PDB entry 8HC8 | electron microscopy, 3.95 A resolution | chains H and L of the 3 polymer chains in the assembly

== Chain H ==
Name: Heavy chain of YB13-292 Fab
Organism: Homo sapiens
Notes: antibody fragment or engineered binder
Chain sequence (238 residues; row label = number of the first residue in the row):
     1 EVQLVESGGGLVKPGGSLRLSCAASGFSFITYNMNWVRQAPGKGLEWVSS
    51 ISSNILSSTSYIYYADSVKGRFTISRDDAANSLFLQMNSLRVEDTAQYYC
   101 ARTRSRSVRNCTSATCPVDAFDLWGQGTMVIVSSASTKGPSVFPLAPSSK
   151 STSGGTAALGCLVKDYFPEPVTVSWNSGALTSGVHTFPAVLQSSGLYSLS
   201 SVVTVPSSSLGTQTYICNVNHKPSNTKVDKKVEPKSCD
Unresolved in the structure: 1, 235-238
Disulfides: Cys22-Cys100, Cys111-Cys116, Cys161-Cys217

== Chain L ==
Name: Light chain of YB13-292 Fab
Organism: Homo sapiens
Notes: antibody fragment or engineered binder
Chain sequence (219 residues; row label = number of the first residue in the row):
     1 DIVLTQSPLSLPVTPGEPASISCRSSQSLLRSNGYNYLDWYLQKPGQSPH
    51 LLIYLGSNRASGVPDRFSGSGSGTDFTLKISRVEAEDVGVYYCMQALQTP
   101 YTFGQGTNLEIKRTVAAPSVFIFPPSDEQLKSGTASVVCLLNNFYPREAK
   151 VQWKVDNALQSGNSQESVTEQDSKDSTYSLSSTLTLSKADYEKHKVYACE
   201 VTHQGLSSPVTKSFNRGEC
Unresolved in the structure: 79-88
Disulfides: Cys23-Cys93, Cys139-Cys199

== Chain H / chain L interface ==
Pairs across the interface (59; chain H residue first):
  Gln39(H) with Gln43(L)
  Gly44(H) with Tyr92(L)
  Leu45(H) with Tyr92(L), hydrophobic; Phe103(L)
  Glu46(H) with Phe103(L)
  Trp47(H) with Thr99(L); Tyr101(L); Phe103(L)
  Arg104(H) with Leu51(L); Tyr54(L), hydrogen bond
  Asn110(H) with Arg31(L)
  Ala114(H) with Thr99(L)
  Thr115(H) with Leu97(L)
  Cys116(H) with Tyr101(L)
  Pro117(H) with Ala96(L)
  Val118(H) with Ala96(L); Tyr101(L)
  Asp119(H) with Asp39(L); Leu55(L)
  Ala120(H) with Asp39(L); Leu51(L), hydrophobic; Tyr54(L), hydrophobic
  Phe121(H) with Tyr41(L), hydrogen bond (backbone-side chain); Leu51(L); Met94(L), hydrophobic
  Asp122(H) with Leu51(L)
  Trp124(H) with Ser48(L), hydrogen bond (backbone-side chain); Pro49(L)
  Gly125(H) with Ser48(L)
  Phe143(H) with Ser126(L); Glu128(L); Gln129(L)
  Pro144(H) with Ser126(L)
  Leu145(H) with Phe123(L), hydrophobic
  Ala146(H) with Phe123(L); Pro124(L), hydrophobic; Cys219(L)
  Ser148(H) with Phe121(L); Ile122(L)
  Lys150(H) with Phe121(L); Lys212(L)
  Ser151(H) with Ser119(L); Val120(L); Phe121(L)
  Thr152(H) with Ser119(L)
  Thr156(H) with Phe121(L)
  Ala158(H) with Phe123(L)
  Lys164(H) with Ser136(L), hydrogen bond; Thr185(L)
  His185(H) with Asn142(L); Ser179(L)
  Thr186(H) with Thr169(L), hydrogen bond (backbone-side chain)
  Phe187(H) with Ser167(L); Ser179(L); Ser181(L)
  Pro188(H) with Val168(L)
  Val190(H) with Gln165(L)
  Val202(H) with Leu140(L), hydrophobic
  Lys230(H) with Glu128(L), salt bridge
Other interface residues (no listed pair), chain H (43 interface residues in all): Asp66, Tyr99, Gln126, Ser149, Leu162, Gln192, Pro234
Other interface residues (no listed pair), chain L (44 interface residues in all): Asp1, Tyr37, Gln47, Pro100, Pro118, Ser132, Thr134

== Summary ==
43 residues of chain H face 44 of chain L across their interface, with 5 hydrogen bonds and 1 salt bridge.
Polar pairs include Lys230(H)-Glu128(L), Arg104(H)-Tyr54(L) and Phe121(H)-Tyr41(L).
Chain H is Heavy chain of YB13-292 Fab and chain L is Light chain of YB13-292 Fab, both from Homo sapiens; the
structure, SARS-CoV-2 Omicron BA.1 spike trimer (6P) in complex with YB13-292 Fab, focused refinement of Fab
region, was determined by electron microscopy together with 8HC2, 8HC3, 8HC6, 8HC7, 8HC9, 8HCA and 8HCB from
the same study.
